3J1O - chains I and L of the 7 polymer chains in the assembly; structure by electron microscopy, 16.00 A resolution (very low resolution: no residue pairs are listed; an interface is given only as per-side residue counts).

# Chain I
Protein: Mediator of RNA polymerase II transcription subunit 17
From: Saccharomyces cerevisiae
Reference sequence: P32569 (MED17_YEAST); residue numbers follow UniProt; this construct covers 197-616, 669-687
Amino-acid sequence (484 residues; each row starts with the number of its first residue; note: 7 numbers in that range are skipped by the numbering (no residue carries them; nothing is unmodelled there); X marks 45 residues of unknown identity (built as UNK)):
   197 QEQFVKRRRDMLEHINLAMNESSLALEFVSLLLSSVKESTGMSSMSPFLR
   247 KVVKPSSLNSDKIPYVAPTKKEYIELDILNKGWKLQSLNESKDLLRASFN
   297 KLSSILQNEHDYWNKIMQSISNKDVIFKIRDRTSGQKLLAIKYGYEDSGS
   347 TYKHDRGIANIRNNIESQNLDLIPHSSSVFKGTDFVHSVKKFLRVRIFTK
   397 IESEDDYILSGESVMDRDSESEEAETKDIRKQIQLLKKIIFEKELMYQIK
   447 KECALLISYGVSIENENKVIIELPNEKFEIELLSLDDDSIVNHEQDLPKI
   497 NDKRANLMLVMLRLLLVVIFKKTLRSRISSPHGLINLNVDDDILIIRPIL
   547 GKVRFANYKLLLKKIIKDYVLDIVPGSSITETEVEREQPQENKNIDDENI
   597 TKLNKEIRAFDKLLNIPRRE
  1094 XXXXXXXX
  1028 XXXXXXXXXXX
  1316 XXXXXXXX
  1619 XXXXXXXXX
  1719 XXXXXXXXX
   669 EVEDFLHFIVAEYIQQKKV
Disordered / not traced: 246-264, 316-422, 529-543, 576-599, 687

# Chain L
Protein: Mediator of RNA polymerase II transcription subunit 18
From: Saccharomyces cerevisiae
Reference sequence: P32585 (MED18_YEAST); numbering as in UniProt; present here: 1-107, 141-307
Amino-acid sequence (275 residues; row label = number of the first residue in the row; note: 32 numbers in that range are skipped by the numbering (no residue carries them; nothing is unmodelled there)):
     1 MVQQLSLFGSIGDDGYDLLISTLTTISGNPPLLYNSLCTVWKPNPSYDVE
    51 NVNSRNQLVEPNRIKLSKEVPFSYLIDETMMDKPLNFRILKSFTNDKIPL
   101 NYAMTRN
   140 INSDDIIDVDMDASPAPSNESCSPWSLQISDIPAAGNNRSVSMQTIAETI
   190 ILSSAGKNSSVSSLMNGLGYVFEFQYLTIGVKFFMKHGLILELQKIWQIE
   240 EAGNSQITSGGFLLKAYINVSRGTDIDRINYTETALMNLKKELQGYIELS
   290 VPDRQSMDSRVAHGNILI
Disordered / not traced: 1, 50-60, 140-158, 172-177, 301-307

# How chain I and chain L interact
At this resolution (16 A) residue pairs are not listed: 17 residues of chain I and 23 of chain L lie at the interface.

# In short
The interface between chain I and chain L involves 17 residues on one side and 23 on the other.
Chain I is Mediator of RNA polymerase II transcription subunit 17 and chain L is Mediator of RNA polymerase II
transcription subunit 18, both from Saccharomyces cerevisiae; the structure, Cryo-EM map of a yeast minimal
preinitiation complex interacting with the Mediator Head module, was determined by electron microscopy
together with 3J1N from the same study.
